9BLU - chains A and B of the 3 polymer chains in the assembly; structure by electron microscopy, 3.38 A resolution.

# Chain A
Protein: Stress-70 protein, mitochondrial
Source organism: Homo sapiens
UniProtKB: P38646 (GRP75_HUMAN); numbering as in UniProt (aligned over 47-559)
Amino-acid sequence (514 residues; numbered 46 to 559; the number before each row is that of its first residue):
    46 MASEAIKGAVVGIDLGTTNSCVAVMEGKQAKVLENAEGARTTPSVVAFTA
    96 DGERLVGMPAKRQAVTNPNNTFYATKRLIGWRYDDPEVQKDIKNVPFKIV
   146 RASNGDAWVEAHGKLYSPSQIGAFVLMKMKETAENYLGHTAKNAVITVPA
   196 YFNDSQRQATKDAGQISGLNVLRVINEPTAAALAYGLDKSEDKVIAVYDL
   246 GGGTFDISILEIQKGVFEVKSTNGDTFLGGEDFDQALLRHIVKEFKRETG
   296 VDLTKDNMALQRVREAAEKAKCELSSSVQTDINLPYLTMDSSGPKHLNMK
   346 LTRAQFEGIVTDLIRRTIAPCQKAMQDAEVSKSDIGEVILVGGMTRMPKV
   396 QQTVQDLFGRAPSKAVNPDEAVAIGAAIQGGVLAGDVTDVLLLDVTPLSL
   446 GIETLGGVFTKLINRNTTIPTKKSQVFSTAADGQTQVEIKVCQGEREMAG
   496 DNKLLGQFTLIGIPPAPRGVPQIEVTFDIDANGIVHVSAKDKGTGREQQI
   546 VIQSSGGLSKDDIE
Unresolved in the structure: 438-440
Construct notes: initiating methionine (46); engineered mutation W126 (Arg in P38646)
Curated features (UniProtKB/Swiss-Prot):
  - region: V432 to T441 (Interdomain linker)
  - binding site (ADP): T63, N64, E313, K316, S320, G388, R391
  - modified residue: K76 (N6-acetyllysine), T87 (Phosphothreonine), K135 (N6-acetyllysine), K138 (N6-acetyllysine), K143 (N6-acetyllysine), K206 (N6-acetyllysine), K234 (N6-acetyllysine), K288 (N6-acetyllysine), K300 (N6-acetyllysine), K368 (N6-succinyllysine), K394 (N6-succinyllysine), S408 (Phosphoserine), R513 (Omega-N-methylarginine)
  - natural variant: W126 (R126W: In EVPLS; this construct carries the variant), Y128 (Y128C: In EVPLS), S212 (S212P: In SIDBA4; uncertain significance), G388 (G388S: In SIDBA4; uncertain significance), E415 (E415K: In SIDBA4; uncertain significance), I458 to N459 (deletion: In SIDBA4)
  - mutagenesis: T441 (T441A: No effect on interaction with UBXN2A), P442 (P442A: Abolishes interaction with UBXN2A), G489 (G489E: Significant loss of interaction with FXN and ISCU. Significant increase in interaction with NFS1), K555 (K555A: Reduces interaction with UBXN2A), I558 (I558A: Abolishes interaction with UBXN2A)
From the paper describing this entry:
  - disease-associated variants - R126W: decreased catalytic activity (citing earlier work)

# Chain B
Protein: GrpE protein homolog 1, mitochondrial
Source organism: Homo sapiens
UniProtKB: Q9HAV7 (GRPE1_HUMAN); residue numbers follow UniProt; this construct covers 59-217
Amino-acid sequence (161 residues; each row starts with the number of its first residue):
    59 TLLEEKVKLEEQLKETVEKYKRALADTENLRQRSQKLVEEAKLYGIQAFC
   109 KDLLEVADVLEKATQCVPKEEIKDDNPHLKNLYEGLVMTEVQIQKVFTKH
   159 GLLKLNPVGAKFDPAEHEALFHTPVEGKEPGTVALVSKVGYKLHGRTLRP
   209 ALVGVVKEASA
Construct notes: engineered mutation A173 (Tyr in Q9HAV7); expression tag (218-219)
Curated features (UniProtKB/Swiss-Prot):
  - modified residue: K94 (N6-acetyllysine), K100 (N6-acetyllysine), K120 (N6-succinyllysine), K215 (N6-acetyllysine)

# Interface between chain A and chain B
Contacting residue pairs (32; chain A residue first):
  E71(A) with R91(B), salt bridge
  N80(A) with R204(B)
  A81(A) with R204(B), hydrogen bond (backbone-side chain)
  E82(A) with Q105(B), hydrogen bond (backbone-side chain)
  G83(A) with R204(B)
  L100(A) with P172(B), hydrophobic
  P104(A) with P172(B)
  R107(A) with P172(B); A173(B), hydrogen bond (side chain-backbone); H175(B); A177(B), hydrogen bond (backbone-backbone); T205(B)
  Q108(A) with P172(B)
  V110(A) with A177(B)
  T111(A) with F170(B); A177(B); H180(B)
  N180(A) with K94(B), hydrogen bond
  Y181(A) with R91(B), hydrogen bond (backbone-side chain); L95(B), hydrophobic
  L182(A) with R91(B), hydrogen bond (backbone-side chain)
  H184(A) with N87(B)
  M303(A) with S195(B); K196(B)
  Q306(A) with L210(B)
  R307(A) with V117(B)
  Y331(A) with K120(B); A121(B), hydrophobic; C124(B), hydrophobic
  M334(A) with K120(B); C124(B), hydrophobic
  D431(A) with K77(B)
Other interface residues (no listed pair), chain A (27 interface residues in all): K52, N302, K314, P330, L332, P339
Other interface residues (no listed pair), chain B (31 interface residues in all): R80, L88, D110, E113, E174, E176, L178, F179, P208, V213

# Overview
The interface between chain A and chain B involves 27 residues on one side and 31 on the other, with 7
hydrogen bonds and 1 salt bridge. Among the polar pairs are E71(A)-R91(B), A81(A)-R204(B) and E82(A)-Q105(B).
From the paper: R126W of chain A reduces catalytic activity.
Here chain A is Stress-70 protein, mitochondrial and chain B is GrpE protein homolog 1, mitochondrial, both
from Homo sapiens. Entry 9BLU (Structure of the human mitochondrial Hsp70 (mortalin; R126W mutant) missing
SBD-a lid bound to nucleotide exchange ...) was determined by electron microscopy (same publication as 9BLS
and 9BLT).
